4NBG - chains A and D of the 6 polymer chains in the assembly; structure by X-ray diffraction, 1.85 A resolution.

== Chain A ==
Molecule: Terminal oxygenase component of carbazole
Notes: EC 1.14.12.22
UniProt: Q84II6 (Q84II6_JANS3); residues 1-384 here = UniProt positions 1-384
Sequence (392 residues; numbered 1 to 392; the number before each row is that of its first residue):
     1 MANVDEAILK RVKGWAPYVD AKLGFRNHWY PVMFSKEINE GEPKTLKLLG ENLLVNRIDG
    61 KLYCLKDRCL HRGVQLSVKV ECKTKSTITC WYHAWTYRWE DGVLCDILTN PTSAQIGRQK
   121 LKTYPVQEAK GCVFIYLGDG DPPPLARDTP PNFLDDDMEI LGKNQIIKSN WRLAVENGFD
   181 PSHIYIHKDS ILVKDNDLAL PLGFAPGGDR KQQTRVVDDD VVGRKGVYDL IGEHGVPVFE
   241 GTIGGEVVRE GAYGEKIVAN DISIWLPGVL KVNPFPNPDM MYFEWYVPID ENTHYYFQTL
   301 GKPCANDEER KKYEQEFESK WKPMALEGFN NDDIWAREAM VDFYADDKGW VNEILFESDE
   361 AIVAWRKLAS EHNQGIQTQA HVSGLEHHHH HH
Unresolved in the structure: 1, 390-392
Sequence notes: engineered mutation Y282 (Gln in Q84II6); expression tag (385-392)
Bound ions: 2Fe-2S cluster Fe: C69, H71, C90, H93; Fe2+: H183, H187, D333
Residues lining bound ligands: 2Fe-2S cluster (FES): C69, H71, R72, V74, C90, Y92, H93, A94, W95
What the authors report for this chain:
  - contacts within the chain: Y282-E284 (hydrogen bond), Y282-Q298 (hydrogen bond)

== Chain D ==
Molecule: Ferredoxin CarAc
Organism: Pseudomonas resinovorans
Notes: EC 1.14.12.22
UniProt: Q8GI16 (CARAC_PSERE); residues 1-107 here = UniProt positions 1-107
Sequence (115 residues; row label = number of the first residue in the row):
     1 MNQIWLKVCA ASDMQPGTIR RVNRVGAAPL AVYRVGDQFY ATEDTCTHGI ASLSEGTLDG
    61 DVIECPFHGG AFNVCTGMPA SSPCTVPLGV FEVEVKEGEV YVAGEKKLEH HHHHH
Unresolved in the structure: 1-3, 108-115
Sequence notes: expression tag (108-115)
Bound ions: 2Fe-2S cluster Fe: C46, H48, C65, H68
Residues lining bound ligands: 2Fe-2S cluster (FES): C46, H48, G49, I50, A51, C65, F67, H68, G69, G70, P83, C84
Curated features (UniProtKB/Swiss-Prot):
  - binding site ([2Fe-2S] cluster): C46, H48, C65, H68

== Interface between chain A and chain D ==
Residue-residue contacts - 31 pairs, chain A then chain D:
  R11(A) - P66(D)
  R11(A) - F67(D)
  R11(A) - H68(D)  hydrogen bond (side chain-backbone)
  R11(A) - G69(D)  hydrogen bond (side chain-backbone)
  R11(A) - G70(D)
  R11(A) - S82(D)  hydrogen bond (side chain-backbone)
  R11(A) - P83(D)
  V12(A) - F67(D)
  K13(A) - E64(D)  salt bridge
  K13(A) - P66(D)  hydrogen bond (backbone-backbone)
  G14(A) - P66(D)  hydrogen bond (backbone-backbone)
  W15(A) - F67(D)  hydrophobic
  R210(A) - R21(D)
  R210(A) - E55(D)  salt bridge
  W350(A) - H68(D)
  V351(A) - H48(D)
  V351(A) - H68(D)
  V351(A) - P83(D)
  N352(A) - H48(D)
  N352(A) - P83(D)
  E353(A) - H48(D)  hydrogen bond (backbone-side chain)
  E353(A) - H68(D)  salt bridge
  I354(A) - H48(D)
  L355(A) - H48(D)
  L355(A) - G49(D)
  L355(A) - I50(D)
  F356(A) - I50(D)
  E357(A) - I50(D)
  D359(A) - I50(D)
  E360(A) - I50(D)
  V363(A) - F67(D)  hydrophobic
Other interface residues (no listed pair), chain A (19 interface residues in all): K10, K367
Other interface residues (no listed pair), chain D (14 interface residues in all): S52

== In short ==
The interface between chain A and chain D involves 19 residues on one side and 14 on the other; the contacts
include 6 hydrogen bonds and 3 salt bridges. Among the polar pairs are K13(A)-E64(D), R210(A)-E55(D) and
E353(A)-H68(D). Ligands of chain A: 2Fe-2S cluster. From the paper: contacts within the chain involving
E284(A), Y282(A) and Q298(A).
Chain A is Terminal oxygenase component of carbazole and chain D is Ferredoxin CarAc (Pseudomonas
resinovorans); the structure, Oxygenase with Gln282 replaced by Tyr and ferredoxin complex of carbazole
1,9a-dioxygenase, was determined by X-ray diffraction together with 4NB8, 4NB9, 4NBA, 4NBB, 4NBC, 4NBD and 3
further entries from the same study.
